PDB entry 4ASU | X-ray diffraction, 2.60 A resolution | chains G and H of the 9 polymer chains in the assembly

== Chain G ==
Name: ATP synthase subunit gamma, mitochondrial
From: Bos taurus
Reference sequence: P05631 (ATPG_BOVIN); residues 1-273 here correspond to UniProt positions 323-595 (UniProt number = residue number + 322)
Chain sequence (273 residues; numbered 1 to 273; the number before each row is that of its first residue):
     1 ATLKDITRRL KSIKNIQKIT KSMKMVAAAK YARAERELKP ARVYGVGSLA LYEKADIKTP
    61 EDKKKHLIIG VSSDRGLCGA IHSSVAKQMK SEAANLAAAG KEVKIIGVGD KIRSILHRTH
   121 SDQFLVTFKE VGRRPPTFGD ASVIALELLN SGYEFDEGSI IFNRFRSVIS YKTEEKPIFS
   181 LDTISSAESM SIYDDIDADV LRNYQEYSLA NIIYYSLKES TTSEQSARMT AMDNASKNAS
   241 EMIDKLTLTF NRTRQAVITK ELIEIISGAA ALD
Not modelled in the structure: 48-66, 87-104, 117-126, 149-158, 174-205, 271-273

== Chain H ==
Name: ATP synthase subunit delta, mitochondrial
From: Bos taurus
Reference sequence: P05630 (ATPD_BOVIN); residues 1-146 here correspond to UniProt positions 23-168 (UniProt number = residue number + 22)
Chain sequence (146 residues; each row starts with the number of its first residue):
     1 AEAAAAQAPA AGPGQMSFTF ASPTQVFFNS ANVRQVDVPT QTGAFGILAA HVPTLQVLRP
    61 GLVVVHAEDG TTSKYFVSSG SVTVNADSSV QLLAEEAVTL DMLDLGAAKA NLEKAQSELL
   121 GAADEATRAE IQIRIEANEA LVKALE
Not modelled in the structure: 1-17, 101-146

== How chain G and chain H interact ==
Contacting residue pairs (15; chain G residue first):
  Pro40(G) with Thr24(H)
  Val43(G) with Asn29(H)
  Tyr44(G) with Ala21(H); Ser22(H); Pro23(H); Leu93(H); Ala94(H), hydrogen bond (side chain-backbone)
  Phe138(G) with Pro23(H), hydrophobic; Glu95(H)
  Tyr207(G) with Gly80(H); Leu93(H), hydrophobic; Ala94(H); Glu95(H), hydrogen bond (side chain-backbone)
  Asn211(G) with Leu93(H)
  Tyr214(G) with Pro23(H), hydrogen bond (side chain-backbone)
Also at the interface, not in a pair above, chain G (8 interface residues in all): Ser142
Also at the interface, not in a pair above, chain H (13 interface residues in all): Thr19, Val26, Ser79, Ser81

== In short ==
8 residues of chain G and 13 residues of chain H are in contact; the contacts include 3 hydrogen bonds. Among
the polar pairs are Tyr44(G)-Ala94(H), Tyr207(G)-Glu95(H) and Tyr214(G)-Pro23(H).
Chain G is ATP synthase subunit gamma, mitochondrial and chain H is ATP synthase subunit delta, mitochondrial,
both from Bos taurus; the structure, F1-ATPase in which all three catalytic sites contain bound nucleotide,
with magnesium ion released in the ..., was determined by X-ray diffraction.
